PDB entry 7TJV | electron microscopy, 3.60 A resolution | chains A and G of the 7 polymer chains in the assembly

# Chain A
Molecule: ATP synthase subunit alpha
From: Saccharomyces cerevisiae
UniProtKB: P07251 (ATPA_YEAST); residues 1-510 here correspond to UniProt positions 36-545 (UniProt number = residue number + 35)
Amino-acid sequence (510 residues; row label = number of the first residue in the row):
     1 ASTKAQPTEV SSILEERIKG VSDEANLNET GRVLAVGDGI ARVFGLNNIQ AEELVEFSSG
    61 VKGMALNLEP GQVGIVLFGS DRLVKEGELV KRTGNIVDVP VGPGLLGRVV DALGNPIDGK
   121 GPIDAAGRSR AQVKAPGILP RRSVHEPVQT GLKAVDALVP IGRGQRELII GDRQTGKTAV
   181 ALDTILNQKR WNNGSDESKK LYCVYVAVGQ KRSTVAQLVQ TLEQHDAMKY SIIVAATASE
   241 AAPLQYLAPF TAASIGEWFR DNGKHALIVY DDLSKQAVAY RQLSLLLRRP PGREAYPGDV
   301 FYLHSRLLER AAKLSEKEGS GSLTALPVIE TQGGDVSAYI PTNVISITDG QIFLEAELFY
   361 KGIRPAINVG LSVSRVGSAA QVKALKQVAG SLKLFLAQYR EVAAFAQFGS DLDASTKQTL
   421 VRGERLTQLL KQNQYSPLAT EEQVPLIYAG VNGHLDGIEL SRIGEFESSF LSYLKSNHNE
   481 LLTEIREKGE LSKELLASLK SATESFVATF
Unresolved in the structure: 1-29, 510
Swiss-Prot annotation at these positions:
  - binding site (ATP): Gly-171 to Thr-178
  - site: Ser-372 (Required for activity)
  - modified residue (Phosphoserine): Ser-22, Ser-143
Bound ions: Mg2+: Thr-178 (together with ATP)
Residues lining bound ligands: ATP (adenosine-5'-triphosphate): Arg-173, Gln-174, Thr-175, Gly-176, Lys-177, Thr-178, Ala-179, Glu-330, Phe-359, Arg-364, Pro-365, Gln-432, Asn-433, Gln-434

# Chain G
Molecule: ATP synthase subunit gamma
From: Saccharomyces cerevisiae
UniProtKB: P38077 (ATPG_YEAST); residues 1-278 here correspond to UniProt positions 34-311 (UniProt number = residue number + 33)
Amino-acid sequence (278 residues; numbered 1 to 278; the number before each row is that of its first residue):
     1 ATLKEVEMRL KSIKNIEKIT KTMKIVASTR LSKAEKAKIS AKKMDEAEQL FYKNAETKNL
    61 DVEATETGAP KELIVAITSD KGLCGSIHSQ LAKAVRRHLN DQPNADIVTI GDKIKMQLLR
   121 THPNNIKLSI NGIGKDAPTF QESALIADKL LSVMKAGTYP KISIFYNDPV SSLSFEPSEK
   181 PIFNAKTIEQ SPSFGKFEID TDANVPRDLF EYTLANQMLT AMAQGYAAEI SARRNAMDNA
   241 SKNAGDMINR YSILYNRTRQ AVITNELVDI ITGASSLG
Unresolved in the structure: 60-70, 277-278

# Interface between chain A and chain G
Pairs across the interface (12; chain A residue first):
  Pro-291(A) / Ile-270(G)  hydrophobic
  Gly-292(A) / Leu-267(G)
  Arg-293(A) / Ile-263(G)
  Ala-295(A) / Ile-270(G)  hydrophobic
  Ala-404(A) / Thr-22(G)
  Phe-405(A) / Thr-22(G)
  Phe-405(A) / Ile-25(G)  hydrophobic
  Phe-408(A) / Thr-22(G)
  Phe-408(A) / Met-23(G)  hydrophobic
  Phe-408(A) / Val-26(G)  hydrophobic
  Asp-411(A) / Thr-29(G)
  Asp-411(A) / Arg-30(G)  salt bridge
Also at the interface, not in a pair above, chain A (11 interface residues in all): Glu-294, Leu-412, Asp-413
Also at the interface, not in a pair above, chain G (10 interface residues in all): Ala-274

# Summary
11 residues of chain A face 10 of chain G across their interface, with 1 salt bridge. Its one salt-bridged
contact is Asp-411(A)/Arg-30(G). Chain A binds ATP. From UniProt: 8 ATP-binding residues on chain A.
Chain A is ATP synthase subunit alpha and chain G is ATP synthase subunit gamma, both from Saccharomyces
cerevisiae; the structure, Yeast ATP synthase F1 region State 1catalytic(a) with 10 mM ATP, was determined by
electron microscopy (same publication as 7TJS, 7TJT, 7TJU, 7TJW, 7TJX, 7TJY and 30 further entries).
